Entry 6TZ7 (X-ray diffraction, 2.50 A resolution); this record covers chains B and C of the 3 polymer chains in the assembly.

# Chain B
Molecule: Calcineurin Ca2+-binding regulatory subunit CnaB
Organism: Neosartorya fumigata (strain ATCC MYA-4609 / Af293 / CBS 101355 / FGSC A1100)
UniProtKB: Q4WDF2 (Q4WDF2_ASPFU); residue numbers follow UniProt; this construct covers 21-193
Chain sequence (174 residues; numbered 20 to 193; the number before each row is that of its first residue):
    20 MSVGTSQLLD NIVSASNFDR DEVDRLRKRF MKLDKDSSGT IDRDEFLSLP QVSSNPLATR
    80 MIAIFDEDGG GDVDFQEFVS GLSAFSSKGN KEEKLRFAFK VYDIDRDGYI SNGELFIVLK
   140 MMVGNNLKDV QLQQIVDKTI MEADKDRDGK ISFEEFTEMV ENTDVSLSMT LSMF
Not modelled in the structure: 20-40, 53-72, 106-109, 183-186, 191-193
Sequence notes: expression tag (20)
Bound ions: Ca2+ site 1: Asp85, Asp87, Asp91, Glu96; Ca2+ site 2: Asp122, Asp124, Asp126, Tyr128, Glu133; Ca2+ site 3: Asp163, Asp165, Asp167, Lys169, Glu174
Ligand contacts: FK5 (8-deethyl-8-[but-3-enyl]-ascomycin): Leu138, Met141, Val142, Asn145, Leu146

# Chain C
Molecule: FK506-binding protein 1A
Organism: Neosartorya fumigata (strain ATCC MYA-4609 / Af293 / CBS 101355 / FGSC A1100)
Notes: EC 5.2.1.8
UniProtKB: Q4WLV6 (FKB1A_ASPFU); residues 2-112 here = UniProt positions 2-112
Chain sequence (127 residues; each row starts with the number of its first residue; numbers below 1 keep their minus sign (Met-14 is residue -14)):
   -14 MGLNDIFEAQ KIEWHEGVTK ELKSPGNGVD FPKKGDFVTI HYTGRLTDGS KFDSSVDRNE
    46 PFQTQIGTGR VIKGWDEGVP QMSLGEKAVL TITPDYGYGA RGFPPVIPGN STLIFEVELL
   106 GINNKRA
Not modelled in the structure: -14 to -5
Sequence notes: expression tag (-14 to 1)
Ligand contacts: FK5 (8-deethyl-8-[but-3-enyl]-ascomycin): Tyr27, Phe37, Asp38, Arg43, Phe47, Arg55, Val56, Ile57, Trp60, Gly82, Tyr83, Phe88, Val91, Ile92, Phe100
Reported in the primary citation:
  - binding site for FK5: Asp38, Arg55, Phe88
  - mutagenesis - F22T, Q50M, F88H: increased growth in response to FK5
  - mutagenesis - R55E: unchanged growth in response to FK5
  - mutagenesis - F88H: abolished co-localization with Serine/threonine-protein phosphatase 2B catalytic subunit
  - mutagenesis - F22T, R55E: unchanged co-localization with Serine/threonine-protein phosphatase 2B catalytic subunit
  - mutagenesis - F88H: unchanged binding to FK5
  - contacts within the chain: Asp38-Arg43
  - mutagenesis - F88H: abolished localization to FK5
  - mutagenesis - F22T, R55E: unchanged localization to FK5

# Chain B / chain C interface
Residue-residue contacts - 11 pairs, chain B then chain C:
  Asn144(B) with Glu45(C)
  Asn145(B) with Arg43(C), hydrogen bond (backbone-side chain); Pro46(C); Phe47(C); Gln48(C), hydrogen bond (side chain-backbone)
  Leu146(B) with Arg43(C)
  Lys147(B) with Arg43(C), hydrogen bond (side chain-backbone); Asn44(C), hydrogen bond (side chain-backbone); Glu45(C), salt bridge
  Gln150(B) with Arg43(C), hydrogen bond (side chain-backbone)
  Asn181(B) with Pro89(C)

# Overview
6 residues of chain B face 7 of chain C across their interface, with 5 hydrogen bonds and 1 salt bridge. Polar
contacts include Lys147(B)-Glu45(C), Asn145(B)-Arg43(C) and Asn145(B)-Gln48(C). From the paper: a binding site
for FK5 at Asp38(C), Arg55(C) and Phe88(C); F22T, Q50M and F88H of chain C increase growth in response to FK5.
Here chain B is Calcineurin Ca2+-binding regulatory subunit CnaB and chain C is FK506-binding protein 1A, both
from Neosartorya fumigata (strain ATCC MYA-4609 / Af293 / CBS 101355 / FGSC A1100). Entry 6TZ7 (Crystal
Structure of Aspergillus fumigatus Calcineurin A, Calcineurin B, FKBP12 and FK506 (Tacrolimus)) was determined
by X-ray diffraction (same publication as 6TZ6, 6TZ8 and 5B8I).
